1EGV - chains A and L of the 6 polymer chains in the assembly; structure by X-ray diffraction, 1.75 A resolution.

== Chain A (and L) ==
Molecule: Propanediol dehydratase
Organism: Klebsiella oxytoca
Notes: EC 4.2.1.28; fragment: alpha chain; chain L of this document is another copy of the same molecule, construct and numbering; everything in this record applies to it too
Reference sequence: Q59470 (Q59470_KLEOX); numbering as in UniProt (aligned over 1-554)
Amino-acid sequence (554 residues; row label = number of the first residue in the row):
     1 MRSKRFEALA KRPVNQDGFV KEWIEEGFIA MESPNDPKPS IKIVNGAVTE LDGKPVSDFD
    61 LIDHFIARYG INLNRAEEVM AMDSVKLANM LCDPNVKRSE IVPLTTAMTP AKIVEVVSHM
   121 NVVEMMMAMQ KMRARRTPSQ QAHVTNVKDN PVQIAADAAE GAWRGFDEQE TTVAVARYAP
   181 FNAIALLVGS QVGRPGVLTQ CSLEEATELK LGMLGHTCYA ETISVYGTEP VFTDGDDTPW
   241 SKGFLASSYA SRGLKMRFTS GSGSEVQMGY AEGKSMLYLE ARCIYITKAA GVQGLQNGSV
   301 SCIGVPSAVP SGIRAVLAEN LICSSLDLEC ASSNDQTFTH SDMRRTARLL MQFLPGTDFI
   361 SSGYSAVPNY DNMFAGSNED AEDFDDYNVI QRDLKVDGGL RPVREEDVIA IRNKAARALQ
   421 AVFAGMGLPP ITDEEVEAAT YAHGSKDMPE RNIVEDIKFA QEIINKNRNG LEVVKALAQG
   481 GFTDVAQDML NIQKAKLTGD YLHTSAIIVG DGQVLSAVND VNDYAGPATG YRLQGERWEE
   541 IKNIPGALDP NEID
Unresolved in the structure: 552-554
Bound ions: K+ site 1: Q141, E170, E221, Q296, S362 (together with s-1,2-propanediol); K+ site 2: G261, S264, E265, E280, C283
Ligand contacts:
  - co-(adenin-9-yl-pentyl)-cobalamin (COY): T172, V173, S202, L203, E204, E205, T222, S224, V225, Y226, D234, G235, T259, S260, G261, S264, Q267, M268, S299, V300, S301, C302, Q336, M373, F374, A375
  - s-1,2-propanediol (PGO): Q141, H143, E170, E221, T222, Q296, V300, S301, D335, Q336, S362, G363, F374

== Chain A / chain L interface ==
Residue-residue contacts - 201 pairs, chain A then chain L:
  M1(A) - E437(L)
  M1(A) - Y441(L)
  R2(A) - E405(L)  salt bridge
  R2(A) - Y441(L)
  S3(A) - E405(L)  hydrogen bond (backbone-side chain)
  S3(A) - I409(L)
  S3(A) - Y441(L)
  K4(A) - Y441(L)  hydrogen bond (backbone-backbone)
  K4(A) - H443(L)
  K4(A) - D447(L)
  R5(A) - D157(L)  salt bridge
  R5(A) - E160(L)  salt bridge
  R5(A) - A366(L)  hydrogen bond (side chain-backbone)
  R5(A) - V367(L)
  R5(A) - P368(L)
  R5(A) - A381(L)
  R5(A) - R412(L)
  R5(A) - A442(L)
  R5(A) - H443(L)  hydrogen bond (side chain-backbone)
  F6(A) - R164(L)
  F6(A) - V403(L)  hydrophobic
  F6(A) - E405(L)
  F6(A) - V408(L)  hydrophobic
  A8(A) - H443(L)
  L9(A) - R164(L)
  L9(A) - A381(L)
  L9(A) - E382(L)
  L9(A) - D385(L)
  R12(A) - E382(L)  hydrogen bond (side chain-backbone)
  R12(A) - D383(L)  salt bridge
  R12(A) - D386(L)  salt bridge
  V14(A) - D386(L)
  V14(A) - V389(L)  hydrophobic
  N15(A) - D385(L)  hydrogen bond
  F19(A) - V389(L)  hydrophobic
  F19(A) - R392(L)
  F19(A) - I544(L)  hydrophobic
  F19(A) - G546(L)
  F19(A) - A547(L)
  F19(A) - L548(L)  hydrogen bond (backbone-backbone)
  V20(A) - R392(L)  hydrogen bond (backbone-side chain)
  V20(A) - L548(L)
  V20(A) - P550(L)  hydrophobic
  K21(A) - L548(L)  hydrogen bond (backbone-backbone)
  K21(A) - P550(L)
  E22(A) - K542(L)  salt bridge
  W23(A) - P550(L)  hydrophobic
  V85(A) - P527(L)
  K86(A) - N95(L)
  A88(A) - P527(L)
  N89(A) - N95(L)  hydrogen bond
  N89(A) - A525(L)  hydrogen bond (side chain-backbone)
  N89(A) - P527(L)
  C92(A) - M127(L)  hydrophobic
  C92(A) - P527(L)
  D93(A) - D93(L)
  D93(A) - N95(L)  hydrogen bond
  P94(A) - P94(L)
  N95(A) - K86(L)
  N95(A) - N89(L)  hydrogen bond
  N95(A) - D93(L)  hydrogen bond
  H119(A) - P527(L)
  H119(A) - A528(L)  hydrogen bond (backbone-backbone)
  H119(A) - R532(L)
  M120(A) - P527(L)  hydrophobic
  N121(A) - Q130(L)  hydrogen bond
  N121(A) - R532(L)
  V122(A) - L394(L)
  V123(A) - M126(L)
  V123(A) - M127(L)  hydrophobic
  V123(A) - Q130(L)
  V123(A) - L354(L)
  V123(A) - P355(L)
  E124(A) - Q130(L)
  E124(A) - Y524(L)  hydrogen bond
  E124(A) - G526(L)
  E124(A) - P527(L)
  E124(A) - R532(L)  salt bridge
  M126(A) - V123(L)
  M126(A) - M126(L)  hydrophobic
  M126(A) - L354(L)  hydrophobic
  M127(A) - C92(L)  hydrophobic
  M127(A) - V123(L)
  M127(A) - M127(L)  hydrophobic
  Q130(A) - N121(L)  hydrogen bond
  Q130(A) - V123(L)
  Q130(A) - E124(L)
  D157(A) - R5(L)  salt bridge
  E160(A) - R5(L)  salt bridge
  R164(A) - F6(L)
  R164(A) - L9(L)
  S307(A) - D393(L)
  A308(A) - R392(L)  hydrogen bond (backbone-side chain)
  V309(A) - R392(L)
  P310(A) - R392(L)
  P310(A) - W538(L)  hydrophobic
  P310(A) - K542(L)
  S311(A) - R392(L)  hydrogen bond (backbone-backbone)
  S311(A) - D393(L)
  S311(A) - K395(L)
  S311(A) - W538(L)
  G312(A) - D393(L)  hydrogen bond (backbone-backbone)
  I313(A) - D393(L)  hydrogen bond (backbone-backbone)
  I313(A) - L394(L)  hydrophobic
  R314(A) - D393(L)  hydrogen bond (backbone-backbone)
  R314(A) - L394(L)
  R314(A) - K395(L)
  S341(A) - D386(L)  hydrogen bond
  D342(A) - D342(L)
  M343(A) - R345(L)
  M343(A) - T346(L)
  M343(A) - D383(L)
  M343(A) - D386(L)
  M343(A) - I390(L)
  R344(A) - V389(L)
  R344(A) - D393(L)  salt bridge
  R345(A) - M343(L)
  T346(A) - M343(L)
  A347(A) - L350(L)  hydrophobic
  L350(A) - A347(L)  hydrophobic
  L350(A) - L350(L)  hydrophobic
  M351(A) - L354(L)  hydrophobic
  L354(A) - V123(L)
  L354(A) - M126(L)  hydrophobic
  L354(A) - M351(L)  hydrophobic
  P355(A) - V123(L)
  A366(A) - R5(L)
  P368(A) - R5(L)
  A381(A) - R5(L)
  A381(A) - L9(L)
  E382(A) - L9(L)
  E382(A) - R12(L)  hydrogen bond (backbone-side chain)
  D383(A) - R12(L)  salt bridge
  D383(A) - M343(L)
  D385(A) - L9(L)
  D385(A) - N15(L)  hydrogen bond
  D386(A) - R12(L)  salt bridge
  D386(A) - V14(L)
  D386(A) - S341(L)  hydrogen bond
  D386(A) - M343(L)
  V389(A) - F19(L)  hydrophobic
  V389(A) - R344(L)
  R392(A) - F19(L)
  R392(A) - V20(L)  hydrogen bond (side chain-backbone)
  R392(A) - A308(L)  hydrogen bond (side chain-backbone)
  R392(A) - V309(L)
  R392(A) - P310(L)
  R392(A) - S311(L)  hydrogen bond (backbone-backbone)
  D393(A) - S307(L)
  D393(A) - S311(L)
  D393(A) - G312(L)  hydrogen bond (backbone-backbone)
  D393(A) - I313(L)  hydrogen bond (backbone-backbone)
  D393(A) - R314(L)  hydrogen bond (backbone-backbone)
  D393(A) - R344(L)  salt bridge
  L394(A) - V122(L)
  L394(A) - I313(L)  hydrophobic
  L394(A) - R314(L)
  K395(A) - E32(L)  salt bridge
  K395(A) - R314(L)
  V403(A) - F6(L)
  E405(A) - R2(L)  salt bridge
  E405(A) - S3(L)  hydrogen bond (side chain-backbone)
  E405(A) - F6(L)
  V408(A) - F6(L)  hydrophobic
  R412(A) - R5(L)
  Y441(A) - M1(L)  hydrophobic
  Y441(A) - R2(L)
  Y441(A) - S3(L)
  Y441(A) - K4(L)  hydrogen bond (backbone-backbone)
  A442(A) - R5(L)
  H443(A) - K4(L)
  H443(A) - R5(L)  hydrogen bond
  H443(A) - A8(L)
  D447(A) - K4(L)
  Y524(A) - E124(L)  hydrogen bond
  A525(A) - N89(L)  hydrogen bond (backbone-side chain)
  G526(A) - E124(L)
  P527(A) - V85(L)
  P527(A) - A88(L)  hydrophobic
  P527(A) - N89(L)
  P527(A) - C92(L)
  P527(A) - H119(L)
  P527(A) - E124(L)
  A528(A) - V85(L)  hydrophobic
  A528(A) - H119(L)  hydrogen bond (backbone-backbone)
  R532(A) - H119(L)
  R532(A) - N121(L)
  R532(A) - E124(L)  salt bridge
  W538(A) - P310(L)  hydrophobic
  W538(A) - S311(L)
  K542(A) - E22(L)  salt bridge
  K542(A) - P310(L)
  I544(A) - F19(L)  hydrophobic
  G546(A) - F19(L)
  A547(A) - F19(L)
  A547(A) - K21(L)  hydrogen bond (backbone-side chain)
  L548(A) - F19(L)  hydrogen bond (backbone-backbone)
  L548(A) - V20(L)
  L548(A) - K21(L)  hydrogen bond (backbone-backbone)
  P550(A) - K21(L)
  P550(A) - W23(L)  hydrophobic
Also at the interface, not in a pair above, chain A (99 interface residues in all): E32, V367, F384, I390, V396, R404, I409, E437, P545, D549, N551
Also at the interface, not in a pair above, chain L (100 interface residues in all): M120, F384, V396, R404, N543, P545, D549, N551

== In short ==
The interface between chain A and chain L involves 99 residues on one side and 100 on the other, with 42
hydrogen bonds and 17 salt bridges. Polar pairs include R2(A)-E405(L), R5(A)-D157(L) and R5(A)-E160(L). Chain
A binds co-(adenin-9-yl-pentyl)-cobalamin and s-1,2-propanediol.
Chain A and chain L are both Propanediol dehydratase (Klebsiella oxytoca); the structure, Crystal structure of
the diol dehydratase-adeninylpentylcobalamin complex from klebsella oxytoca under the illuminated condition,
was determined by X-ray diffraction (same publication as 1EEX and 1EGM).
